PDB entry 9GB5 | electron microscopy, 3.27 A resolution | chains B and d of the 48 polymer chains in the assembly

# Chain B
Protein: gp56 - Tail tube protein
Source organism: Clostridioides difficile
UniProt: A0A9X8RMX9 (A0A9X8RMX9_CLODI); residues 1-137 here = UniProt positions 1-137
Amino-acid sequence (137 residues; each row starts with the number of its first residue):
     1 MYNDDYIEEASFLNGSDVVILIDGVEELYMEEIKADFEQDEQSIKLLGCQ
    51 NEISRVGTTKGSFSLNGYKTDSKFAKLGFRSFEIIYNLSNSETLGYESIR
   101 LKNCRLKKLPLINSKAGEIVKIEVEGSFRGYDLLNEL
Disordered / not traced: 1-6, 137

# Chain d
Protein: gp53 - Tail adaptor protein
Source organism: Clostridioides difficile
UniProt: A0A9X8WSH1 (A0A9X8WSH1_CLODI); residues 1-273 here = UniProt positions 1-273
Amino-acid sequence (273 residues; each row starts with the number of its first residue):
     1 MRAGIRKALIDNIKELKGCYEPNVPNKDTKKPYMVVVQGQDNDHGETIGF
    51 ERSIEVWIYEGRTTFKKLDKLTKQVVEVLDMNTIVDESENEAFTCIYKGT
   101 SENDIVVEEWDAIARGIRFSVIALEDKEDTTNDRWVEALSRHTKDLLEIE
   151 SYKDNWKKNFIAPCALWRTTHIENKRINYHLIEITKTMKCHVVSKNKDEI
   201 VKLLETLETSLIIDKRVRLREDKNMYLTLVSVVEDRESDMFTTGQLTAVF
   251 KMIGKIKREGPTMDKIYGNGNLK
Disordered / not traced: 273

# Interface between chain B and chain d
Residue-residue contacts (14):
  Ser16(B) with Tyr179(d)
  Asp17(B) with Tyr179(d)
  Val18(B) with Tyr179(d)
  Val19(B) with Tyr179(d), hydrophobic
  Glu26(B) with His180(d), salt bridge
  Glu27(B) with His180(d)
  Leu28(B) with Asn178(d), hydrogen bond (backbone-side chain); His180(d); Leu181(d); Lys255(d)
  Tyr29(B) with Asn178(d); Leu181(d), hydrophobic; Lys255(d), hydrogen bond
  Met30(B) with Asn178(d), hydrogen bond (backbone-side chain)
Interface residues without a listed pair, chain B (11 interface residues in all): Glu31, Tyr68
Interface residues without a listed pair, chain d (6 interface residues in all): Ile177

# Summary
The interface between chain B and chain d involves 11 residues on one side and 6 on the other, with 3 hydrogen
bonds and 1 salt bridge. Polar pairs include Glu26(B)-His180(d), Leu28(B)-Asn178(d) and Tyr29(B)-Lys255(d).
Here chain B is gp56 - Tail tube protein and chain d is gp53 - Tail adaptor protein, both from Clostridioides
difficile. Entry 9GB5 (Contracted phiCD508 neck) was determined by electron microscopy, deposited together
with 9G8S, 9GB0, 9GB1, 9GB2 and 9GB7.
